PDB entry 9GF2 | X-ray diffraction, 2.10 A resolution | chains A and E of the 6 polymer chains in the assembly

# Chain A (and E)
Name: CC-Hex2-hen2
Notes: chain E of this document is another copy of the same molecule, construct and numbering; everything in this record applies to it too
Sequence (36 residues; numbered 0 to 35; the number before each row is that of its first residue; numbering starts at 0):
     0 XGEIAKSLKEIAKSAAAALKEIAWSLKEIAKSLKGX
Unresolved in the structure: 0-4, 35 (chain E: 0-3, 34-35)
Modified positions: ACE (acetyl group) at position 0; NH2 (amino group) at position 35

# Interface between chain A and chain E
Contacting residue pairs (24; chain A residue first):
  Lys5(A) with Lys5(E); Lys8(E)
  Ser6(A) with Lys8(E)
  Leu7(A) with Leu7(E), hydrophobic; Lys8(E)
  Ile10(A) with Ala11(E); Lys12(E)
  Ser13(A) with Ala15(E); Lys19(E)
  Ala17(A) with Leu18(E), hydrophobic
  Leu18(A) with Leu18(E), hydrophobic
  Glu20(A) with Lys26(E), salt bridge
  Ile21(A) with Leu18(E); Ile21(E), hydrophobic; Ala22(E), hydrophobic; Leu25(E), hydrophobic
  Ser24(A) with Leu25(E); Lys26(E)
  Ile28(A) with Leu25(E), hydrophobic; Ile28(E), hydrophobic; Ala29(E), hydrophobic; Leu32(E), hydrophobic
  Ser31(A) with Leu32(E); Lys33(E)
Other interface residues (no listed pair), chain A (16 interface residues in all): Glu9, Ala14, Leu25, Glu27

# Overview
Chain A and chain E each contribute 16 residues to their interface; the contacts include 1 salt bridge. Its
one salt-bridged contact is Glu20(A)-Lys26(E).
Both chains are CC-Hex2-hen2. Entry 9GF2 (CC-Hex-hen2 variant peptide with Hendecad repeat substitution) was
determined by X-ray diffraction (same publication as 9GF3 and 9GF4).
